Entry 1M65 (X-ray diffraction, 1.57 A resolution); this record covers chain A.

[Chain A]
Protein: Hypothetical protein ycdX
From: Escherichia coli
Reference sequence: P75914 (YCDX_ECOLI); residue numbers follow UniProt; this construct covers 1-245
Sequence (245 residues; each row starts with the number of its first residue):
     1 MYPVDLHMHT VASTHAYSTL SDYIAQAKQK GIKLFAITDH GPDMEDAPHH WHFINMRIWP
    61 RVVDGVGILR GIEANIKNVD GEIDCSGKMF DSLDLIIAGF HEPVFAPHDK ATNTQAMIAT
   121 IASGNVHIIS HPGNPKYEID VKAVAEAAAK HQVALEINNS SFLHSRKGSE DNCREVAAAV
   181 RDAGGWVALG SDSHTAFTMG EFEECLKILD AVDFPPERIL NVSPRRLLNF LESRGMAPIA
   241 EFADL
Not modelled in the structure: 1, 162-171
Bound ions: Na+ site 1: His-7, His-9, Glu-73, Asp-192; Zn2+: His-15, His-40, His-194; Na+ site 2: Glu-73, His-101, His-131; Na+ site 3: Phe-90, Leu-93
Curated features (UniProtKB/Swiss-Prot):
  - binding site (Zn(2+)): His-7, His-9, His-15, His-40, Glu-73, His-101, His-131, Asp-192, His-194

[Summary]
The Na+ site 1 is built by His-7, His-9, Glu-73 and Asp-192. The Zn2+ site is built by His-15, His-40 and
His-194. Curated annotation (UniProt) lists 9 Zn2+-binding residues.
Chain A is Hypothetical protein ycdX (Escherichia coli); the structure, YCDX PROTEIN, was determined by X-ray
diffraction, deposited together with 1M68.
